PDB entry 4Z3Y | X-ray diffraction, 2.36 A resolution | chains A and E of the 8 polymer chains in the assembly

== Chain A ==
Name: Benzoyl-CoA reductase, putative
Source organism: Geobacter metallireducens GS-15
UniProt: Q39TV8 (Q39TV8_GEOMG); residue numbers follow UniProt; this construct covers 1-653
Sequence (653 residues; each row starts with the number of its first residue):
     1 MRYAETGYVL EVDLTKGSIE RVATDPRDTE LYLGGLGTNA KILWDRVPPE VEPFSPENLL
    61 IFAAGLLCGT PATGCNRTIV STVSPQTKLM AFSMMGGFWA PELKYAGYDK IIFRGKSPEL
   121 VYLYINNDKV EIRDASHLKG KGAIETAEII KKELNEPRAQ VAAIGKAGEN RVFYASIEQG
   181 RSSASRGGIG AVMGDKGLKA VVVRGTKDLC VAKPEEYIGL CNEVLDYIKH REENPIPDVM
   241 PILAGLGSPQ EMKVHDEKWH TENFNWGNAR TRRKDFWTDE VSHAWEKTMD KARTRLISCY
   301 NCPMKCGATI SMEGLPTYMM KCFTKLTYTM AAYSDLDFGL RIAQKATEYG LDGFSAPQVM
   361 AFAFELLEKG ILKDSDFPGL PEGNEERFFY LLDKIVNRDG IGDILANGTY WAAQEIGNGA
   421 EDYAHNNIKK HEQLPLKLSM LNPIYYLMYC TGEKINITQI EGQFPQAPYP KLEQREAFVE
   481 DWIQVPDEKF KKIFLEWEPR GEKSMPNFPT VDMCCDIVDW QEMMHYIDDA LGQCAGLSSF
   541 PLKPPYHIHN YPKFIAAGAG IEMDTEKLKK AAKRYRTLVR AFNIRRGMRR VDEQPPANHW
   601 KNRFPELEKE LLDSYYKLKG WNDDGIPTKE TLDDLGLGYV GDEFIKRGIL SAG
Bound ions: Mg2+: Met-94, Ser-183 (together with MTE); 4Fe-4S cluster Fe: Cys-299, Cys-302, Cys-306, Cys-534; tungsten ion: Cys-322 (together with MTE)
Small-molecule neighbours:
  - benzoyl coenzyme A (BYC): Pro-249, Glu-251, Trp-259, His-260, Asn-263, Phe-264, Arg-272, Cys-322, Phe-323, Leu-434, Leu-436, Leu-438, Ser-439, Met-440, Asn-442, Tyr-445, Ile-457, Thr-458, Glu-461, Gln-466, Ala-467, Pro-499, Arg-500, Ser-504, Met-505, Phe-540
  - MTE (phosphonic acidmono-(2-amino-5,6-dimercapto-4-oxo-3,7,8a,9,10,10a-hexahydro-4H-8-oxa-1,3,9,10-tetraaza-anthracen-7-ylmethyl)ester), molecule 1: Arg-77, Met-94, Met-95, Gly-96, Arg-181, Ser-182, Ser-183, Ser-248, Pro-249, Lys-321, Cys-322, Gln-459, Asp-528, Asp-529, Gln-533, Cys-534, Ala-535, Gly-536, Phe-540
  - MTE, molecule 2: Ser-93, Met-94, Ser-176, Glu-178, Ser-183, Ala-184, Ser-185, Arg-186, Lys-321, Cys-322, Phe-323, Thr-324, Leu-351, Asp-352, Gly-353, Phe-354, Lys-454, Asn-456, Thr-458, Gln-459
  - 4Fe-4S cluster (SF4): Gly-74, Asn-76, Arg-77, Arg-181, Gly-247, Ser-248, Ser-298, Cys-299, Cys-302, Met-304, Lys-305, Cys-306, Cys-534, Gly-536

== Chain E ==
Name: Iron-sulfur cluster-binding oxidoreductase, putative benzoyl-CoA reductase electron transfer protein
Source organism: Geobacter metallireducens GS-15
UniProt: Q39TV9 (Q39TV9_GEOMG); residues 1-179 here = UniProt positions 1-179
Sequence (179 residues; row label = number of the first residue in the row):
     1 MNSETKKRIV KTINIDADKC NGCRACEVIC SAFHAMPPYS SNNPARSRVR VVRDPLRDIY
    61 VPLYAGEYTE SECIGRDKFI IDGKEYDECG FCRASCPSRD LFREPDSGLP LKCDLCDGEP
   121 EPLCVKWCLV GALSVTEREV EEPDESVKRT EMEIGLESLI SRFGADVVAD TVEQLTKKR
Not modelled in the structure: 1-7, 143-147, 175-179
Bound ions: 4Fe-4S cluster Fe site 1: Cys-20, Cys-23, Cys-26, Cys-128; 4Fe-4S cluster Fe site 2: Cys-30, Cys-113, Cys-116, Cys-124; 4Fe-4S cluster Fe site 3: Cys-73, Cys-89, Cys-92, Cys-96
Small-molecule neighbours:
  - 4Fe-4S cluster (SF4), molecule 1: Cys-20, Asn-21, Gly-22, Cys-23, Arg-24, Ala-25, Cys-26, Val-51, Pro-62, Cys-128, Val-130, Ala-132, Leu-133
  - 4Fe-4S cluster (SF4), molecule 2: Cys-30, His-34, Arg-48, Val-49, Tyr-64, Cys-113, Asp-114, Leu-115, Cys-116, Pro-122, Leu-123, Cys-124
  - 4Fe-4S cluster (SF4), molecule 3: Thr-69, Glu-72, Cys-73, Arg-76, Asp-77, Cys-89, Cys-92, Ala-94, Cys-96, Ser-98, Arg-99

== Chain A / chain E interface ==
Residue-residue contacts (62; chain A residue first):
  Gly-69(A) with Asn-42(E), hydrogen bond (backbone-side chain)
  Thr-70(A) with Asn-42(E)
  Pro-71(A) with Val-28(E), hydrophobic; Asn-42(E); Trp-127(E)
  Phe-98(A) with Gly-22(E); Cys-23(E); Arg-24(E); Arg-53(E)
  Tyr-105(A) with Asn-42(E), hydrogen bond; Pro-44(E)
  Glu-148(A) with Leu-56(E)
  Arg-158(A) with Arg-50(E); Val-51(E); Leu-101(E)
  Gln-160(A) with Arg-24(E)
  Thr-206(A) with Asn-43(E), hydrogen bond (backbone-side chain); Pro-105(E)
  Lys-207(A) with Asn-43(E), hydrogen bond (backbone-side chain)
  Asp-208(A) with Asn-42(E); Asn-43(E), hydrogen bond; Arg-46(E), salt bridge
  Leu-209(A) with Ser-41(E); Asn-42(E), hydrogen bond (backbone-backbone)
  Cys-210(A) with Ser-40(E); Ser-41(E)
  Val-211(A) with Tyr-39(E); Ser-40(E), hydrogen bond (backbone-backbone)
  Pro-214(A) with Pro-38(E); Tyr-39(E); Ser-40(E)
  Ile-218(A) with Tyr-39(E), hydrophobic; Trp-127(E), hydrophobic
  Asn-222(A) with Trp-127(E), hydrogen bond
  Leu-225(A) with Trp-127(E); Leu-129(E), hydrophobic
  Lys-229(A) with Leu-129(E)
  Thr-294(A) with Asp-58(E)
  Arg-295(A) with Ala-17(E), hydrogen bond (side chain-backbone); Asp-18(E); Cys-20(E), hydrogen bond (side chain-backbone); Asp-58(E), salt bridge; Tyr-60(E)
  Leu-296(A) with Asn-21(E)
  Ile-297(A) with Asn-21(E); Tyr-60(E)
  Ser-298(A) with Asn-21(E), hydrogen bond (backbone-backbone); Cys-23(E)
  Cys-299(A) with Cys-23(E)
  Tyr-300(A) with Cys-23(E); Arg-24(E); Val-28(E); Pro-44(E)
  Asn-301(A) with Cys-23(E), hydrogen bond (backbone-backbone); Ala-25(E)
  Cys-302(A) with Cys-23(E)
  Pro-303(A) with Leu-129(E), hydrophobic; Val-130(E)
  Thr-309(A) with Pro-55(E)
  Thr-317(A) with Leu-56(E)
  Met-319(A) with Pro-55(E), hydrophobic; Leu-56(E), hydrophobic
Other interface residues (no listed pair), chain A (37 interface residues in all): Ile-144, Arg-204, Cys-221, Ile-228, Lys-305
Other interface residues (no listed pair), chain E (33 interface residues in all): Ile-29, Ala-45, Lys-84, Lys-126

== Summary ==
The interface between chain A and chain E involves 37 residues on one side and 33 on the other, with 12
hydrogen bonds and 2 salt bridges. Among the polar pairs are Asp-208(A)/Arg-46(E), Arg-295(A)/Asp-58(E) and
Gly-69(A)/Asn-42(E).
Chain A is Benzoyl-CoA reductase, putative and chain E is Iron-sulfur cluster-binding oxidoreductase, putative
benzoyl-CoA reductase electron transfer protein, both from Geobacter metallireducens GS-15; the structure,
Active site complex BamBC of Benzoyl Coenzyme A reductase in complex with Benzoyl-CoA, was determined by X-ray
diffraction (same publication as 4Z3W, 4Z3X, 4Z3Z and 4Z40).
